PDB entry 2HCV | X-ray diffraction, 2.00 A resolution | chains A and B of the 4 polymer chains in the assembly

Chain A (and B):
Molecule: L-rhamnose isomerase
Organism: Pseudomonas stutzeri
Notes: EC 5.3.1.14; chain B of this document is another copy of the same molecule, construct and numbering; everything in this record applies to it too
UniProt: Q75WH8 (Q75WH8_PSEST); residue numbers follow UniProt; this construct covers 1-430
Sequence (438 residues; numbered 1 to 438; the number before each row is that of its first residue):
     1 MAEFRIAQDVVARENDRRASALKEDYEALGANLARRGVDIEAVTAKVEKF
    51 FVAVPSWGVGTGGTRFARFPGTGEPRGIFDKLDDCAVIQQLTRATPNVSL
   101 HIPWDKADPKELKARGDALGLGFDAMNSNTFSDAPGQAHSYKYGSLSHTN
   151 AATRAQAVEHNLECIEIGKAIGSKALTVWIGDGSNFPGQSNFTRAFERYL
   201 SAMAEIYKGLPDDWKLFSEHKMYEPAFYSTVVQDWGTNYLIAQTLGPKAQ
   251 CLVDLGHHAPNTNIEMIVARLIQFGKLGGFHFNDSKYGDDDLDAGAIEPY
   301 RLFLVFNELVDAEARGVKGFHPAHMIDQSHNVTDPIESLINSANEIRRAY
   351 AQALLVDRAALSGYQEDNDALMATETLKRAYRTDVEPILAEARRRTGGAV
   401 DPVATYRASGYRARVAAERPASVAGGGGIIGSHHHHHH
Disordered / not traced: 1-3, 425-438 (chain B: 1-3, 424-438)
Differences from the reference sequence: engineered mutation Asn-150 (Asp in Q75WH8); cloning artifact (431-432); expression tag (433-438)
Bound ions: Zn2+ site 1: Glu-219, Asp-254, His-281, Asp-327; Zn2+ site 2: His-257, Asp-289

Chain A / chain B interface:
Contacting residue pairs (74):
  Thr-64(A) / Pro-225(B)
  Thr-64(A) / Phe-227(B)
  Arg-65(A) / Gly-63(B)
  Arg-65(A) / Arg-65(B)
  Arg-65(A) / Glu-224(B)  salt bridge
  Arg-65(A) / Asp-289(B)  salt bridge
  Arg-65(A) / Asp-291(B)  salt bridge
  Phe-66(A) / Ser-132(B)
  Phe-66(A) / Trp-179(B)  hydrophobic
  Phe-66(A) / Lys-221(B)
  Phe-66(A) / Glu-224(B)
  Ala-67(A) / Phe-131(B)
  Ala-67(A) / Ser-132(B)
  Phe-69(A) / Phe-131(B)
  Phe-69(A) / Ser-132(B)
  Phe-69(A) / Asp-133(B)
  Phe-69(A) / Ser-140(B)
  Phe-69(A) / Tyr-141(B)
  Phe-69(A) / Lys-142(B)  hydrogen bond (backbone-side chain)
  Pro-70(A) / Lys-142(B)
  Gly-71(A) / Lys-142(B)
  Phe-131(A) / Ala-67(B)
  Phe-131(A) / Phe-69(B)
  Ser-132(A) / Phe-66(B)
  Ser-132(A) / Ala-67(B)
  Asp-133(A) / Phe-69(B)
  Ser-140(A) / Phe-69(B)
  Tyr-141(A) / Phe-69(B)
  Lys-142(A) / Phe-69(B)  hydrogen bond (side chain-backbone)
  Lys-142(A) / Gly-71(B)
  Lys-142(A) / Asn-331(B)
  Tyr-143(A) / Val-332(B)
  Trp-179(A) / Phe-66(B)  hydrophobic
  Asn-185(A) / Leu-292(B)
  Phe-186(A) / Asp-293(B)
  Phe-186(A) / Ala-296(B)  hydrophobic
  Phe-186(A) / Val-332(B)  hydrophobic
  Phe-186(A) / Thr-333(B)
  Pro-187(A) / Ala-296(B)
  Pro-187(A) / Ile-297(B)
  Lys-221(A) / Phe-66(B)
  Met-222(A) / Tyr-287(B)  hydrophobic
  Tyr-223(A) / Tyr-223(B)
  Tyr-223(A) / Tyr-287(B)  hydrophobic
  Glu-224(A) / Arg-65(B)  salt bridge
  Glu-224(A) / Phe-66(B)
  Pro-225(A) / Thr-64(B)
  Phe-227(A) / Lys-286(B)
  Phe-227(A) / Tyr-287(B)
  Phe-227(A) / Asp-290(B)
  Phe-227(A) / Leu-292(B)
  Tyr-228(A) / Lys-286(B)
  Tyr-228(A) / Tyr-287(B)  hydrogen bond (backbone-side chain)
  Lys-286(A) / Phe-227(B)
  Lys-286(A) / Tyr-228(B)
  Tyr-287(A) / Met-222(B)  hydrophobic
  Tyr-287(A) / Tyr-223(B)  hydrophobic
  Tyr-287(A) / Phe-227(B)
  Tyr-287(A) / Tyr-228(B)  hydrogen bond (side chain-backbone)
  Asp-289(A) / Arg-65(B)  salt bridge
  Asp-290(A) / Phe-227(B)
  Asp-291(A) / Arg-65(B)  salt bridge
  Leu-292(A) / Asn-185(B)
  Leu-292(A) / Phe-227(B)
  Asp-293(A) / Phe-186(B)
  Ala-296(A) / Phe-186(B)  hydrophobic
  Ala-296(A) / Pro-187(B)
  Ile-297(A) / Pro-187(B)
  Ile-297(A) / Tyr-228(B)  hydrophobic
  Asn-331(A) / Lys-142(B)
  Val-332(A) / Lys-142(B)
  Val-332(A) / Tyr-143(B)
  Val-332(A) / Phe-186(B)  hydrophobic
  Thr-333(A) / Phe-186(B)
Interface residues without a listed pair, chain A (42 interface residues in all): Thr-61, Gly-63, Gln-189, Ser-229, Pro-260
Interface residues without a listed pair, chain B (42 interface residues in all): Pro-70, Gln-189, Ser-229, Pro-260, Ser-329

Summary:
The chain A/chain B interface involves 42 residues from each chain; the contacts include 4 hydrogen bonds and
6 salt bridges. Polar pairs include Arg-65(A)/Glu-224(B), Arg-65(A)/Asp-289(B) and Arg-65(A)/Asp-291(B).
Glu-219(A), Asp-254(A), His-281(A) and Asp-327(A) coordinate Zn2+ site 1. His-257(A) and Asp-289(A) coordinate
Zn2+ site 2.
Both chains are L-rhamnose isomerase (Pseudomonas stutzeri). Entry 2HCV (Crystal structure of L-rhamnose
isomerase from Pseudomonas stutzeri with metal ion) was determined by X-ray diffraction (same publication as
2I56 and 2I57).
